PDB entry 4CIJ | X-ray diffraction, 2.30 A resolution | chains B and D

[Chain B (and D)]
Molecule: Gst rep
Organism: Geobacillus stearothermophilus
Notes: EC 5.99.1.2; fragment: dna relaxase domain, residues 2-271; chain D of this document is another copy of the same molecule, construct and numbering; everything in this record applies to it too
Chain sequence (271 residues; row label = number of the first residue in the row; numbers below 1 keep their minus sign (Ser-1 is residue -1)):
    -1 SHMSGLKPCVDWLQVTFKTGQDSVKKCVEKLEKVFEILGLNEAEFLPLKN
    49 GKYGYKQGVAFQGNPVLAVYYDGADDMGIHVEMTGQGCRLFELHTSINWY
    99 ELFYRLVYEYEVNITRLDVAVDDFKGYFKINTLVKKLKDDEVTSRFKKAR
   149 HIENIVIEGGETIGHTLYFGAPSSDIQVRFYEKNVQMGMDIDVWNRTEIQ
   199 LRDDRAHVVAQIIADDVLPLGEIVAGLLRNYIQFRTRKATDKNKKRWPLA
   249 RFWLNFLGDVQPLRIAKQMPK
Disordered / not traced: -1, 268-269 (chain D: 267-269)
Differences from the reference sequence: expression tag (-1 to 1)
Reported in the primary citation:
  - catalytic residues: Tyr179 (proposed by the authors, not directly observed)

[Interface between chain B and chain D]
Contacting residue pairs - 74 pairs, chain B then chain D:
  Gly49(B) with Gly52(D)
  Lys50(B) with Gly52(D)
  Tyr51(B) with Gly52(D)
  Gly52(B) with Gly49(D); Lys50(D); Tyr51(D); Gly52(D); Tyr53(D); Lys54(D)
  Tyr53(B) with Gly52(D)
  Lys54(B) with Gly52(D); Asp70(D), salt bridge; Gly71(D); Ala72(D)
  Asp70(B) with Lys54(D), salt bridge
  Gly71(B) with Lys54(D)
  Ala72(B) with Lys54(D)
  Met75(B) with Asn48(D)
  Leu135(B) with Ile155(D), hydrophobic; Gly158(D)
  Lys136(B) with Glu151(D), salt bridge; Ile153(D); Gly158(D); Thr160(D)
  Asp138(B) with Ile155(D); Gly157(D), hydrogen bond (side chain-backbone); Gly158(D)
  Val140(B) with Ile155(D)
  Thr141(B) with Glu156(D)
  Ser142(B) with Ile155(D)
  Phe144(B) with Ile155(D)
  Lys145(B) with Val154(D); Ile155(D), hydrogen bond (backbone-backbone)
  Lys146(B) with Ile153(D); Ile155(D)
  Ala147(B) with Glu151(D); Asn152(D); Ile153(D), hydrogen bond (backbone-backbone)
  Arg148(B) with Glu151(D); Asn152(D)
  His149(B) with His149(D); Ile150(D); Glu151(D), salt bridge
  Ile150(B) with Arg148(D); His149(D)
  Glu151(B) with Lys136(D), salt bridge; Arg148(D); His149(D), salt bridge
  Asn152(B) with Ala147(D); Arg148(D), hydrogen bond
  Ile153(B) with Lys136(D); Lys146(D); Ala147(D), hydrogen bond (backbone-backbone); His149(D)
  Val154(B) with Lys145(D)
  Ile155(B) with Leu135(D), hydrophobic; Asp138(D); Val140(D); Ser142(D); Phe144(D); Lys145(D), hydrogen bond (backbone-backbone); Lys146(D); Phe167(D), hydrophobic; Lys242(D), hydrogen bond (backbone-side chain)
  Glu156(B) with Asp138(D); Thr141(D); Lys242(D), salt bridge
  Gly157(B) with Asp138(D), hydrogen bond (backbone-side chain)
  Gly158(B) with Leu135(D); Lys136(D)
  Thr160(B) with Lys136(D)
  Phe167(B) with Ile155(D), hydrophobic
  Lys242(B) with Ile155(D), hydrogen bond (side chain-backbone); Glu156(D), salt bridge
Also at the interface, not in a pair above, chain B (35 interface residues in all): Asn48
Also at the interface, not in a pair above, chain D (37 interface residues in all): Met75, Val132, Ile161

[In short]
35 residues of chain B and 37 residues of chain D are in contact; the contacts include 9 hydrogen bonds and 8
salt bridges. Among the polar pairs are Lys54(B)-Asp70(D), Lys136(B)-Glu151(D) and His149(B)-Glu151(D). From
the paper: the catalytic residue Tyr179(B).
Both chains are Gst rep (Geobacillus stearothermophilus). Entry 4CIJ (Structure of Rolling Circle Replication
Initiator Protein from Geobacillus stearothermophilus) was determined by X-ray diffraction together with 4CWC
from the same study.
